8ZZ0 - chains B and G of the 7 polymer chains in the assembly; structure by electron microscopy, 3.43 A resolution.

== Chain B ==
Name: PomB
Organism: Vibrio alginolyticus
UniProtKB: O06874 (O06874_VIBAL); residues 1-315 here = UniProt positions 1-315
Chain sequence (321 residues; row label = number of the first residue in the row):
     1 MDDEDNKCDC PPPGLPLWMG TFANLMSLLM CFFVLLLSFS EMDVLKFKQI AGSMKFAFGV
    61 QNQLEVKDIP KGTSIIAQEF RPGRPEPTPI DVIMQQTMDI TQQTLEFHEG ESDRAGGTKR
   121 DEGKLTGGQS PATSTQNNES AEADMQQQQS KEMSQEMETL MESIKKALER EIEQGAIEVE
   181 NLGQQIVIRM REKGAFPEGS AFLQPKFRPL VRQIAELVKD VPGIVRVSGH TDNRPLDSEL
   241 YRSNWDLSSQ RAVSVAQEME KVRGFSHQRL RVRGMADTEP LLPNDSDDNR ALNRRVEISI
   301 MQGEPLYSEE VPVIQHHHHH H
Disordered / not traced: 1-13, 61-321
Differences from the reference sequence: engineered mutation Asn-24 (Asp in O06874); expression tag (316-321)
What the authors report for this chain:
  - specificity-determining residues: Leu-35 (by similarity / conservation)

== Chain G ==
Name: Chemotaxis protein PomA
Organism: Vibrio alginolyticus
UniProtKB: O06873 (POMA_VIBAL); residue numbers follow UniProt; this construct covers 1-253
Chain sequence (253 residues; numbered 1 to 253; the number before each row is that of its first residue):
     1 MDLATLLGLI GGFAFVIMAM VLGGSIGMFV DVTSILIVVG GSIFVVLMKF TMGQFFGATK
    61 IAGKAFMFKA DEPEDLIAKI VEMADAARKG GFLALEEMEI NNTFMQKGID LLVDGHDADV
   121 VRAALKKDIA LTDERHTQGT GVFRAFGDVA PAMGMIGTLV GLVAMLSNMD DPKAIGPAMA
   181 VALLTTLYGA ILSNMVFFPI ADKLSLRRDQ ETLNRRLIMD GVLAIQDGQN PRVIDSYLKN
   241 YLNEGKRALE IDE
Disordered / not traced: 1-26, 88-99, 252-253
What the authors report for this chain:
  - specificity-determining residues: Met-165, Met-179 (by similarity / conservation)

== How chain B and chain G interact ==
Pairs across the interface - 15 pairs, chain B then chain G:
  Trp-18(B) / Met-155(G)  hydrophobic
  Phe-33(B) / Leu-166(G)  hydrophobic
  Gln-49(B) / Pro-172(G)
  Ile-50(B) / Pro-172(G)  hydrophobic
  Ile-50(B) / Ile-175(G)  hydrophobic
  Ser-53(B) / Pro-172(G)  hydrogen bond (side chain-backbone)
  Ser-53(B) / Gly-176(G)
  Met-54(B) / Gly-176(G)
  Met-54(B) / Met-179(G)  hydrophobic
  Phe-56(B) / Gly-27(G)  hydrogen bond (backbone-backbone)
  Phe-56(B) / Lys-173(G)
  Ala-57(B) / Gly-27(G)
  Ala-57(B) / Val-30(G)
  Ala-57(B) / Gly-176(G)
  Gly-59(B) / Gly-27(G)
Other interface residues (no listed pair), chain B (10 interface residues in all): Phe-58
Other interface residues (no listed pair), chain G (13 interface residues in all): Met-169, Pro-177, Ala-180, Leu-184

== Overview ==
The interface between chain B and chain G involves 10 residues on one side and 13 on the other; the contacts
include 2 hydrogen bonds. Among the polar pairs are Ser-53(B)/Pro-172(G) and Phe-56(B)/Gly-27(G). The paper
reports specificity determinants Leu-35(B) and Met-165(G) among others.
Chain B is PomB and chain G is Chemotaxis protein PomA, both from Vibrio alginolyticus; the structure,
Bacterial flagellar sodium-driven stator PomA5PomB2(D24N) with 100 mM KCl, was determined by electron
microscopy, deposited together with 8ZYV, 8ZYW, 8ZYZ and 9IJM.
